PDB entry 5T0E | X-ray diffraction, 2.09 A resolution | chains C and F of the 6 polymer chains in the assembly

# Chain C
Name: Hemagglutinin
Organism: H6N1 subtype
UniProtKB: A0A0J9X268 (A0A0J9X268_9INFA); residues -1 to 331 here correspond to UniProt positions 1-333 (UniProt number = residue number + 2)
Amino-acid sequence (333 residues; numbered -1 to 331; the number before each row is that of its first residue; numbers below 1 keep their minus sign (Ala-1 is residue -1)):
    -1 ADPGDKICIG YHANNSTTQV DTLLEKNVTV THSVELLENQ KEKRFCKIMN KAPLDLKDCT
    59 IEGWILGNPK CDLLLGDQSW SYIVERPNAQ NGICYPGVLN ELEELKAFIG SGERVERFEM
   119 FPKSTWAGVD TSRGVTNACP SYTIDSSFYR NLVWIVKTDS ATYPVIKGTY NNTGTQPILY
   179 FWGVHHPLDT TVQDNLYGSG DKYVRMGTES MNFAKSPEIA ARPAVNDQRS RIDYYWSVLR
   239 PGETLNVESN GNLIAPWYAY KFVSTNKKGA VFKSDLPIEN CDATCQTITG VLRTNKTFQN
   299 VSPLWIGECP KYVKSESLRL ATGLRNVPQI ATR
Disordered / not traced: -1 to 1, 263-265, 330-331
Sequence notes: engineered mutation Asp225 (Gly227 in A0A0J9X268)
Disulfides: Cys44-Cys279, Cys57-Cys69, Cys92-Cys137, Cys283-Cys307
What the authors report for this chain:
  - binding site for beta-D-galactopyranose: Asp225
  - mutagenesis - A222K/G225D, G225D: increased binding to human-type receptors
  - mutagenesis - G225D: abolished binding to avian-type receptors
  - mutagenesis - G225D: increased binding to human trachea epithelium
  - mutagenesis - G225D: abolished binding to chicken trachea
  - mutagenesis - G225D: decreased stability
  - mutagenesis - L186P, L186S, Q226L: decreased binding to avian-type receptors

# Chain F
Name: Hemagglutinin HA2 chain
Organism: H6N1 subtype
UniProtKB: A0A0J9X267 (A0A0J9X267_9INFA); residues 1-180 here = UniProt positions 1-180
Amino-acid sequence (180 residues; row label = number of the first residue in the row):
     1 GIFGAIAGFI EGGWTGMIDG WYGYHHENSQ GSGYAADRES TQKAIDGITN KVNSIINKMN
    61 TQFEAVDHEF SNLERRIGNL NKRMEDGFLD VWTYNAELLV LLENERTLDL HDANVKNLYE
   121 KVKSQLRDNA NDLGNGCFEF WHKCDNECME SVKNGTYDYP KYQKESKLNR QGIEGRLVPR
Disordered / not traced: 173-180
Disulfides: Cys144-Cys148

# Chain C / chain F interface
Pairs across the interface (12):
  Glu99(C) with Leu73(F)
  Glu101(C) with Arg76(F)
  Glu102(C) with Leu73(F); Glu74(F), hydrogen bond (side chain-backbone); Arg75(F), hydrogen bond (side chain-backbone); Arg76(F), salt bridge
  Ala105(C) with Arg75(F); Arg76(F)
  Phe106(C) with Arg75(F)
  Ser109(C) with Arg75(F)
  Trp234(C) with Leu73(F), hydrophobic
  Arg238(C) with Asn72(F)

# In short
8 residues of chain C face 5 of chain F across their interface, with 2 hydrogen bonds and 1 salt bridge. Polar
contacts include Glu102(C)-Arg76(F), Glu102(C)-Glu74(F) and Glu102(C)-Arg75(F). The paper reports a binding
site for beta-D-galactopyranose at Asp225(C); L186P, L186S and Q226L of chain C reduce binding to avian-type
receptors; 5 substitutions were tested in all.
Chain C is Hemagglutinin and chain F is Hemagglutinin HA2 chain, both from H6N1 subtype; the structure,
Crystal structure of H6 hemagglutinin G225D mutant from Taiwan (2013) H6N1 influenza virus in complex with
..., was determined by X-ray diffraction, deposited together with 5T08, 5T0B and 5T0D.
